PDB entry 2HPE | X-ray diffraction, 2.00 A resolution | chains B and S of the 3 polymer chains in the assembly

# Chain B
Molecule: HIV-2 protease
From: Human immunodeficiency virus 2
UniProtKB: P04584 (POL_HV2RO); residues 1-99 here correspond to UniProt positions 86-184 (UniProt number = residue number + 85)
Sequence (99 residues; row label = number of the first residue in the row):
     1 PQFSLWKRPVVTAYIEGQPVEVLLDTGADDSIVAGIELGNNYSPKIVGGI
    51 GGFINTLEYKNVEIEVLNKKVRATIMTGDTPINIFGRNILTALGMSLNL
Sequence notes: conflict L57 (Lys142 in P04584)

# Chain S
Molecule: Unidentified peptide fragment
Sequence (9 residues; row label = number of the first residue in the row; X marks 9 residues of unknown identity (built as UNK)):
     1 XXXXXXXXX

# How chain B and chain S interact
Chain B residues in contact with chain S, 13 residues: R8, D25, G27, A28, D29, D30, I32, I46, V47, G48, G49, I50, I84

# Summary
No residue of chain B is in contact with chain S.
Chain B is HIV-2 protease (Human immunodeficiency virus 2) and chain S is Unidentified peptide fragment; the
structure, Comparison of the structures of HIV-2 protease complexes in three crystal space groups with an
HIV-1 ..., was determined by X-ray diffraction.
